7E8D - chains G and I of the 11 polymer chains in the assembly; structure by electron microscopy, 2.80 A resolution.

[Chain G]
Protein: Histone H2A type 1
Source organism: Homo sapiens
UniProt: P0C0S8 (H2A1_HUMAN); residues 1-129 here correspond to UniProt positions 2-130 (UniProt number = residue number + 1)
Amino-acid sequence (129 residues; each row starts with the number of its first residue):
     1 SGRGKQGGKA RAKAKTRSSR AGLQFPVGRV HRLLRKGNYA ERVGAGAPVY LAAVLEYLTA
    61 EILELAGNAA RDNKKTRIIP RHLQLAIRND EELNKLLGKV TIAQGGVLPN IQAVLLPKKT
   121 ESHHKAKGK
Disordered / not traced: 1-10, 120-129
UniProt features mapped onto this chain:
  - modified residue: Ser1 (N-acetylserine), Arg3 (Citrulline), Lys5 (N6-(2-hydroxyisobutyryl)lysine), Lys9 (N6-(2-hydroxyisobutyryl)lysine), Lys13 (N6-(beta-hydroxybutyryl)lysine), Lys36 (N6-(2-hydroxyisobutyryl)lysine), Lys74 (N6-(2-hydroxyisobutyryl)lysine), Lys75 (N6-(2-hydroxyisobutyryl)lysine), Lys95 (N6-(2-hydroxyisobutyryl)lysine), Lys99 (N6-glutaryllysine), Gln104 (N5-methylglutamine), Lys118 (N6-(2-hydroxyisobutyryl)lysine), Lys119 (N6-crotonyllysine), Thr120 (Phosphothreonine), Lys125 (N6-crotonyllysine)
  - cross-link (Glycyl lysine isopeptide (Lys-Gly)): Lys13 (interchain with G-Cter in ubiquitin), Lys15 (interchain with G-Cter in ubiquitin), Lys119 (interchain with G-Cter in ubiquitin)

[Chain I]
Molecule: 185-nt DNA strand
Source organism: synthetic construct
Sequence (185 nucleotides; numbered -18 to 166; the number before each row is that of its first residue; numbers below 1 keep their minus sign (DG-18 is residue -18)):
   -18 GACCCTATAC GCGGCCGCCC TGGAGAATCC CGGTGCCGAG GCCGCTCAAT TGGTCGTAGA
    42 CAGCTCTAGC ACCGCTTAAA CGCACGTACG CGCTGTCCCC CGCGTTTTAA CCGCCAAGGG
   102 GATTACTCCC TAGTCTCCAG GCACGTGTCA GATATATACA TCCTGTGCAT GTATTGAACA
   162 GCGAC
Disordered / not traced: 154-166

[Chain G / chain I interface]
Residue-residue contacts (15):
  Arg11(G) - DT31(I)  hydrogen bond to the base
  Arg11(G) - DT32(I)  hydrogen bond to the sugar
  Arg11(G) - DG33(I)  phosphate contact
  Ala12(G) - DG33(I)  hydrogen bond to the phosphate
  Ala14(G) - DT32(I)  phosphate contact
  Lys15(G) - DT31(I)  phosphate contact
  Lys15(G) - DT32(I)  hydrogen bond to the phosphate
  Thr16(G) - DT31(I)  phosphate contact
  Arg17(G) - DT31(I)  salt bridge to the phosphate
  Arg20(G) - DT32(I)  salt bridge to the phosphate
  Gly28(G) - DT31(I)  phosphate contact
  Arg29(G) - DA30(I)  phosphate contact
  Arg32(G) - DA30(I)  salt bridge to the phosphate
  Arg42(G) - DA39(I)  sugar contact
  Arg77(G) - DA20(I)  sugar contact
Interface residues without a listed pair, chain G (13 interface residues in all): Glu41
Interface residues without a listed pair, chain I (8 interface residues in all): DG21, DA29

[In short]
13 residues of chain G face 8 of chain I across their interface, with 4 hydrogen bonds and 3 salt bridges.
Polar pairs include Arg11(G)-DT31(I), Arg11(G)-DT32(I) and Ala12(G)-DG33(I).
Chain G is Histone H2A type 1 (Homo sapiens) and chain I is a 185-nt DNA strand (synthetic construct); the
structure, NSD2 E1099K mutant bound to nucleosome, was determined by electron microscopy.
